Entry 9GD7 (electron microscopy, 4.25 A resolution (low resolution: residue-level contacts below are approximate; hydrogen-bond / salt-bridge calls are withheld)); this record covers chains T and j of the 10 polymer chains in the assembly.

# Chain T
Name: X-ray repair cross-complementing protein 6
Source organism: Homo sapiens
Notes: EC 3.6.4.-, 4.2.99.-
UniProt: P12956 (XRCC6_HUMAN); residue numbers follow UniProt; this construct covers 1-609
Sequence (609 residues; row label = number of the first residue in the row):
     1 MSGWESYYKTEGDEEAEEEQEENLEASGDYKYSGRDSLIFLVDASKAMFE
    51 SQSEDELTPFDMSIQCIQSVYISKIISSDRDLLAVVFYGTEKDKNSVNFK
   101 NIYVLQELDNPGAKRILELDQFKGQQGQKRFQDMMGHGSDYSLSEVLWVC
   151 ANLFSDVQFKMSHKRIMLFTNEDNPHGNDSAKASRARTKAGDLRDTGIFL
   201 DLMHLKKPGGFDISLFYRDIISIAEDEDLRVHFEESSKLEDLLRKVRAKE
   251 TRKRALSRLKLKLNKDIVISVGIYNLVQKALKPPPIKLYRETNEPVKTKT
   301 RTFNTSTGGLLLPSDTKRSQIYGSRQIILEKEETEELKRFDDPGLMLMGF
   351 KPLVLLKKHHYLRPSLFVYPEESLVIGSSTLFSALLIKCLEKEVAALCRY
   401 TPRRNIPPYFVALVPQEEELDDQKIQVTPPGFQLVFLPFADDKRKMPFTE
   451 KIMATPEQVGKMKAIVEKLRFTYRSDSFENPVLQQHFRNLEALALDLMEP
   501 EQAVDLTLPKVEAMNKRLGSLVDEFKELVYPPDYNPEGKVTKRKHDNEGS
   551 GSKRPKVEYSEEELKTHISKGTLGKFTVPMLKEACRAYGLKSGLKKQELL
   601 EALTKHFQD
Not modelled in the structure: 1-31, 223-228, 539-609
Swiss-Prot annotation at these positions:
  - region: Val-578 to Glu-583 (Interaction with BAX)
  - active site: Lys-31 (Schiff-base intermediate with DNA)
  - modified residue: Ser-2 (N-acetylserine), Ser-6 (Phosphoserine), Ser-27 (Phosphoserine), Lys-31 (N6-acetyllysine), Ser-51 (Phosphoserine), Ser-306 (Phosphoserine), Lys-317 (N6-acetyllysine), Lys-331 (N6-acetyllysine), Lys-338 (N6-acetyllysine), Thr-455 (Phosphothreonine), Lys-461 (N6-acetyllysine), Ser-477 (Phosphoserine), Ser-520 (Phosphoserine), Lys-539 (N6-acetyllysine), Lys-542 (N6-acetyllysine), Lys-544 (N6-acetyllysine), Ser-550 (Phosphoserine), Lys-553 (N6-acetyllysine), Lys-556 (N6-acetyllysine), Ser-560 (Phosphoserine) and 1 more in UniProt
  - cross-link (Glycyl lysine isopeptide (Lys-Gly)): Lys-287 (interchain with G-Cter in SUMO2), Lys-317 (interchain with G-Cter in SUMO2), Lys-556 (interchain with G-Cter in SUMO2)
  - mutagenesis: Lys-31 (K31A: Diminishes the ability to form a Schiff base. Abolishes adduct formation; when associated with A-160 and A-164), Lys-160 (K160A: Abolishes adduct formation; when associated with A-31 and A-160), Lys-164 (K164A: Abolishes adduct formation; when associated with A-31 and A-164), Lys-539 (K539Q: Complete loss of suppression of BAX-induced apoptosis; K539R: No effect on suppression of BAX-induced apoptosis), Lys-542 (K542Q: Complete loss of suppression of BAX-induced apoptosis; K542R: No effect on suppression of BAX-induced apoptosis), Lys-544 (K544R: No effect on suppression of BAX-induced apoptosis), Lys-553 (K553Q: Partial loss of suppression of BAX-induced apoptosis; K553R: No effect on suppression of BAX-induced apoptosis), Lys-556 (K556R: No effect on suppression of BAX-induced apoptosis), Lys-570 (K570R: Loss of methylation; loss of anti-apoptotic activity; no effect on XRCC5 stabilization)

# Chain j
Molecule: 25-nt DNA strand
Sequence (25 nucleotides; row label = number of the first residue in the row):
    14 TAATAATAGTTTTTAGTTTATTGGG

# Chain T / chain j interface
Pairs across the interface - 8 pairs, chain T then chain j:
  Lys-249(T) / DT25(j)
  Thr-251(T) / DT26(j)
  Arg-254(T) / DT24(j)
  Arg-254(T) / DT25(j)
  Gln-278(T) / DT26(j)
  Gln-278(T) / DT27(j)
  Arg-363(T) / DT27(j)
  Arg-363(T) / DA28(j)

# Summary
Chain T and chain j each contribute 5 residues to their interface. From UniProt: active-site residue Lys-31(T)
and 9 mutagenesis sites on chain T.
Here chain T is X-ray repair cross-complementing protein 6 (Homo sapiens) and chain j is a 25-nt DNA strand.
Entry 9GD7 (DNA-PK Ku80 mediated dimer bound to DNA polymerase Lambda and DNA ligase 4/XRCC4) was determined
by electron microscopy.
